PDB entry 3K1F | X-ray diffraction, 4.30 A resolution (low resolution: residue-level contacts below are approximate; hydrogen-bond / salt-bridge calls are withheld) | chains A and I of the 13 polymer chains in the assembly

Chain A:
Protein: DNA-directed RNA polymerase II subunit RPB1
From: Saccharomyces cerevisiae
Notes: EC 2.7.7.6
Reference sequence: P04050 (RPB1_YEAST); residue numbers follow UniProt; this construct covers 1-1733
Chain sequence (1733 residues; each row starts with the number of its first residue):
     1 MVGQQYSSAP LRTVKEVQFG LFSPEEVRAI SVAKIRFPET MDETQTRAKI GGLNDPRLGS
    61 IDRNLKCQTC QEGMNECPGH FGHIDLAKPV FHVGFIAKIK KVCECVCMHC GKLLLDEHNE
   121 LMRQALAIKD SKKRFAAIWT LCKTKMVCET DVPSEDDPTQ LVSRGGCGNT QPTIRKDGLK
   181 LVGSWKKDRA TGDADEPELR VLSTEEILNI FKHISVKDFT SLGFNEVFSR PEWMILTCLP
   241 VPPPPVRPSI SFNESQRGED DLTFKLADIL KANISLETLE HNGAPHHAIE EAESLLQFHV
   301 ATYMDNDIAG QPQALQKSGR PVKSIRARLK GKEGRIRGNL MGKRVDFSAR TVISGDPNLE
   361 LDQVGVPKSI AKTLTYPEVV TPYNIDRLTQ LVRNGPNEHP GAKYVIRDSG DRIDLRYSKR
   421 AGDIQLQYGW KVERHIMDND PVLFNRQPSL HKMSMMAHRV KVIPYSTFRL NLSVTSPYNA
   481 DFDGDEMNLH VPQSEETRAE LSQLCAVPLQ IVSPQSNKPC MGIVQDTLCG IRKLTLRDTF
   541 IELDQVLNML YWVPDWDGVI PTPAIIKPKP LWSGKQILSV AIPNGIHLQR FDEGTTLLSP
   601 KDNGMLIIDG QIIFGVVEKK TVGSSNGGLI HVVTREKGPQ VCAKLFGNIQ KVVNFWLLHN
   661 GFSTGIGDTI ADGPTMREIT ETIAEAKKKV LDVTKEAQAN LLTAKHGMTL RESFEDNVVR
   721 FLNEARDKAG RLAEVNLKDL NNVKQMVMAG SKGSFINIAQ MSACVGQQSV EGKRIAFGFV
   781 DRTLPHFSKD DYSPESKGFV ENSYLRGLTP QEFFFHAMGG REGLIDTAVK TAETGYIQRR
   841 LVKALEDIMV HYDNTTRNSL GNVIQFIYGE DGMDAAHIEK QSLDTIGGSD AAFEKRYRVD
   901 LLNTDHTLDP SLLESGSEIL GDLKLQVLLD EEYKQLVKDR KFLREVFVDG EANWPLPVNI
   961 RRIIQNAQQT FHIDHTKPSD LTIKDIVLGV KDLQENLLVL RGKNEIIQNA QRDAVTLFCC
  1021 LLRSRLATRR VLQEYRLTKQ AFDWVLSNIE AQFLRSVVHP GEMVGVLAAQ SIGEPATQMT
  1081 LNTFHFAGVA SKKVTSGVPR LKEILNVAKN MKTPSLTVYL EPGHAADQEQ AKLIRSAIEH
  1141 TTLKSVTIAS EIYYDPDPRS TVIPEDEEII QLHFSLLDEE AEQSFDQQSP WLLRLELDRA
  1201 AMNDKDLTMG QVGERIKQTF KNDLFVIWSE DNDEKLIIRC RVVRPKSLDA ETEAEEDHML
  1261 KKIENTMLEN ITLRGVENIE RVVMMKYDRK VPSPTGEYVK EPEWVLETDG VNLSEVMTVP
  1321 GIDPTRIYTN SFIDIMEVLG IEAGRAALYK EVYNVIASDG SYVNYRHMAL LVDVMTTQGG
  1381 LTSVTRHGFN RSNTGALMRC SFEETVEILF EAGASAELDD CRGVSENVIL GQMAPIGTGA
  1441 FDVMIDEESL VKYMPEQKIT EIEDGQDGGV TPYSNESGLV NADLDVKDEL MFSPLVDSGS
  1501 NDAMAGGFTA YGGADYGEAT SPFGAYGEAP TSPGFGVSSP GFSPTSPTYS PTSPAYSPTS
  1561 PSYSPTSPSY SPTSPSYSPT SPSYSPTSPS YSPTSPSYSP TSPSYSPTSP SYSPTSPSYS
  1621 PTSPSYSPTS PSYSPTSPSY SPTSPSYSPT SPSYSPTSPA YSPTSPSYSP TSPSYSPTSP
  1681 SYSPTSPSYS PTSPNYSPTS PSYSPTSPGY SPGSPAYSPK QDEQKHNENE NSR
Unresolved in the structure: 1, 187-194, 1082-1091, 1176-1186, 1245-1253, 1456-1733
Bound ions: Zn2+ site 1: Cys67, Cys70, Cys77, His80; Zn2+ site 2: Cys107, Cys110, Cys148, Cys167

Chain I:
Protein: DNA-directed RNA polymerase II subunit RPB9
From: Saccharomyces cerevisiae
Notes: EC 2.7.7.6
Reference sequence: P27999 (RPB9_YEAST); residue numbers follow UniProt; this construct covers 1-122
Chain sequence (122 residues; row label = number of the first residue in the row):
     1 MTTFRFCRDC NNMLYPREDK ENNRLLFECR TCSYVEEAGS PLVYRHELIT NIGETAGVVQ
    61 DIGSDPTLPR SDRECPKCHS RENVFFQSQQ RRKDTSMVLF FVCLSCSHIF TSDQKNKRTQ
   121 FS
Unresolved in the structure: 1, 121-122
Bound ions: Zn2+ site 1: Cys7, Cys10, Cys29, Cys32; Zn2+ site 2: Cys75, Cys78, Cys103, Cys106

How chain A and chain I interact:
Pairs across the interface (73; chain A residue first):
  Ala697(A) - Met97(I)
  Ala697(A) - Val98(I)
  Gln698(A) - Met97(I)
  Gln698(A) - Val98(I)
  Gln698(A) - Leu99(I)
  Gln698(A) - Ser112(I)
  Ala699(A) - Ser112(I)
  Ala699(A) - Asp113(I)
  Ala699(A) - Gln114(I)
  Asn700(A) - Ser96(I)
  Asn700(A) - Val98(I)
  Asn700(A) - Asp113(I)
  Asn700(A) - Lys115(I)
  Asn700(A) - Asn116(I)
  Leu701(A) - Gln114(I)
  Leu701(A) - Lys115(I)
  Thr703(A) - Lys115(I)
  Thr709(A) - Lys93(I)
  Thr709(A) - Asp94(I)
  Leu710(A) - Ser96(I)
  Leu710(A) - Met97(I)
  Arg711(A) - Gln87(I)
  Arg711(A) - Arg92(I)
  Arg711(A) - Lys93(I)
  Arg711(A) - Thr95(I)
  Arg711(A) - Met97(I)
  Phe714(A) - Met97(I)
  Val780(A) - Arg91(I)
  Asp781(A) - Gln87(I)
  Asp781(A) - Arg91(I)
  Arg782(A) - Thr67(I)
  Ser788(A) - Thr67(I)
  Lys789(A) - Thr67(I)
  Lys789(A) - Pro69(I)
  Asp790(A) - Gln87(I)
  Tyr792(A) - Gln87(I)
  Lys1144(A) - Leu48(I)
  Thr1147(A) - Leu48(I)
  Thr1147(A) - Ile49(I)
  Ile1148(A) - Glu47(I)
  Ile1148(A) - Leu48(I)
  Ile1148(A) - Ile49(I)
  Ala1149(A) - Arg45(I)
  Ala1149(A) - Glu47(I)
  Ser1150(A) - Tyr44(I)
  Ser1150(A) - Arg45(I)
  Ser1150(A) - His46(I)
  Glu1151(A) - Leu42(I)
  Glu1151(A) - Tyr44(I)
  Glu1151(A) - Arg45(I)
  Ile1152(A) - Pro41(I)
  Ile1152(A) - Leu42(I)
  Ile1152(A) - Val43(I)
  Ile1152(A) - Tyr44(I)
  Tyr1153(A) - Pro41(I)
  Tyr1153(A) - Leu42(I)
  Tyr1154(A) - Glu18(I)
  Tyr1154(A) - Asn23(I)
  Tyr1154(A) - Arg24(I)
  Tyr1154(A) - Leu25(I)
  Tyr1154(A) - Pro41(I)
  Pro1156(A) - Asn23(I)
  Val1162(A) - Pro41(I)
  Pro1190(A) - Glu18(I)
  Trp1191(A) - Leu25(I)
  Trp1191(A) - Val43(I)
  Asp1257(A) - Val43(I)
  Lys1261(A) - Val43(I)
  Lys1261(A) - Tyr44(I)
  Glu1264(A) - Tyr44(I)
  Glu1264(A) - His46(I)
  Leu1268(A) - His46(I)
  Leu1268(A) - Leu48(I)
Interface residues without a listed pair, chain I (32 interface residues in all): Leu68, Phe86

Summary:
34 residues of chain A face 32 of chain I across their interface. The Zn2+ site 1 is built by Cys67(A),
Cys70(A), Cys77(A) and His80(A). The Zn2+ site 2 is built by Cys107(A), Cys110(A), Cys148(A) and Cys167(A).
Here chain A is DNA-directed RNA polymerase II subunit RPB1 and chain I is DNA-directed RNA polymerase II
subunit RPB9, both from Saccharomyces cerevisiae. Entry 3K1F (Crystal structure of RNA Polymerase II in
complex with TFIIB) was determined by X-ray diffraction.
